PDB entry 3CW2 | X-ray diffraction, 2.80 A resolution | chains A and K of the 3 polymer chains in the assembly

== Chain A ==
Molecule: Translation initiation factor 2 subunit gamma
From: Sulfolobus solfataricus
Notes: fragment: aIF2gamma subunit
UniProt: Q980A5 (IF2G_SULSO); numbering as in UniProt (aligned over 1-415)
Sequence (415 residues; each row starts with the number of its first residue):
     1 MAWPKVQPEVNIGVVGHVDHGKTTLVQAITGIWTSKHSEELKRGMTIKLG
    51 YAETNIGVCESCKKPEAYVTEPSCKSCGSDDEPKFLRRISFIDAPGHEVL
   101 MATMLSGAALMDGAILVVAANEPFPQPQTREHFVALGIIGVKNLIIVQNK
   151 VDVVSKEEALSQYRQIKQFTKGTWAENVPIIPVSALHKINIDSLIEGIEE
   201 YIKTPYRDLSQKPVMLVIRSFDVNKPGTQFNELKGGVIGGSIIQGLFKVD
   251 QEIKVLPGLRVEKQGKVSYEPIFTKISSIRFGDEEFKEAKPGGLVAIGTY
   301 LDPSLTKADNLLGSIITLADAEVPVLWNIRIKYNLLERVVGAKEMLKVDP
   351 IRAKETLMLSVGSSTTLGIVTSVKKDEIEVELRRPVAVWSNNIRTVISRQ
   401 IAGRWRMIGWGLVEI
Disordered / not traced: 1
Disulfide bonds: Cys59-Cys74, Cys62-Cys77
Swiss-Prot annotation at these positions:
  - region: Gly16 to Thr23 (G1), Gly44 to Lys48 (G2), Asp93 to Gly96 (G3), Asn149 to Asp152 (G4), Ser184 to Leu186 (G5)
  - binding site (GTP): Asp19 to Thr24, Asn149 to Asp152, Ser184 to Leu186
  - binding site (Mg(2+)): Asp19, Thr23, Gly44, Thr46
  - binding site (Zn(2+)): Cys59, Cys62, Cys74, Cys77
From the paper describing this entry:
  - conformationally variable residues (loop rearrangement): His17 to Gly21, Gly31 to Tyr51, Asp93 to Gly113, Arg338 to Glu344, Arg399 to Trp405

== Chain K ==
Molecule: Translation initiation factor 2 subunit beta
From: Sulfolobus solfataricus
Notes: fragment: aIF2beta subunit
UniProt: Q97W59 (IF2B_SULSO); numbering as in UniProt (aligned over 1-139)
Sequence (139 residues; each row starts with the number of its first residue):
     1 MSSEKEYVEMLDRLYSKLPEKGRKEGTQSLPNMIILNIGNTTIIRNFAEY
    51 CDRIRREDKICMKYLLKELAAPGNVDDKGELVIQGKFSSQVINTLMERFL
   101 KAYVECSTCKSLDTILKKEKKSWYIVCLACGAQTPVKPL
Disordered / not traced: 1, 130-139
From the paper describing this entry:
  - contacts within the chain: Glu25-Cys109

== Chain A / chain K interface ==
Pairs across the interface (35; chain A residue first):
  Lys36(A) with Trp123(K)
  Ser38(A) with Cys127(K)
  Leu41(A) with Tyr124(K)
  Pro65(A) with Arg13(K), hydrogen bond (backbone-side chain)
  Gln148(A) with Tyr7(K), hydrogen bond
  Val151(A) with Leu14(K), hydrophobic
  Val154(A) with Tyr15(K)
  Ser155(A) with Tyr15(K), hydrogen bond (backbone-side chain)
  Lys156(A) with Tyr15(K)
  Ala159(A) with Tyr7(K); Leu11(K), hydrophobic
  Tyr163(A) with Glu4(K), hydrogen bond (side chain-backbone); Lys5(K); Tyr7(K)
  Arg164(A) with Lys5(K)
  Lys167(A) with Glu4(K), salt bridge
  Asn177(A) with Glu4(K)
  Ile180(A) with Tyr7(K); Met10(K)
  Ile181(A) with Met10(K), hydrophobic
  Pro182(A) with Tyr7(K), hydrophobic; Met10(K); Leu11(K), hydrophobic
  Ser184(A) with Lys21(K)
  His187(A) with Lys21(K); Glu25(K), salt bridge
  Ile189(A) with Lys17(K); Lys21(K)
  Asn190(A) with Met10(K), hydrogen bond (side chain-backbone); Arg13(K), hydrogen bond; Leu14(K)
  Asp192(A) with Arg13(K), salt bridge
  Ser193(A) with Met10(K); Arg13(K)
  Tyr201(A) with Ser2(K), hydrogen bond (side chain-backbone)
Other interface residues (no listed pair), chain A (27 interface residues in all): Trp33, Asp152, Leu186
Other interface residues (no listed pair), chain K (19 interface residues in all): Ser3, Leu18, Lys117, Ala129
From the paper, about this interface:
  - pairs named by the authors: Tyr163(A)-Tyr7(K) (pi stacking), Asn190(A)-Met10(K)
  - interface residues, chain A: Asp152(A)

== Overview ==
The interface between chain A and chain K involves 27 residues on one side and 19 on the other; the contacts
include 7 hydrogen bonds and 3 salt bridges. Polar pairs include Lys167(A)-Glu4(K), His187(A)-Glu25(K) and
Asp192(A)-Arg13(K). The authors report pi stacking between Tyr163(A) and Tyr7(K); a contact between Asn190(A)
and Met10(K). From the paper: the interface residue Asp152(A); conformational variability at His17(A),
Gly31(A) and Asp93(A) among others.
Chain A is Translation initiation factor 2 subunit gamma and chain K is Translation initiation factor 2
subunit beta, both from Sulfolobus solfataricus; the structure, Crystal structure of the intact archaeal
translation initiation factor 2 from Sulfolobus solfataricus , was determined by X-ray diffraction.
